Entry 4EWZ (X-ray diffraction, 1.79 A resolution); this record covers chains B and D of the 4 polymer chains in the assembly.

== Chain B (and D) ==
Name: Insulin B chain
Organism: Homo sapiens
Notes: chain D of this document is another copy of the same molecule, construct and numbering; everything in this record applies to it too
UniProtKB: P01308 (INS_HUMAN); residues 1-30 here correspond to UniProt positions 25-54 (UniProt number = residue number + 24)
Chain sequence (30 residues; each row starts with the number of its first residue):
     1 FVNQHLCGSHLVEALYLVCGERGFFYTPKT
Metal / ion sites: Zn2+ near H10 (its only coordinating residue here)

== Interface between chain B and chain D ==
Residue-residue contacts - 30 pairs, chain B then chain D:
  G8(B) with Y16(D)
  S9(B) with E13(D); Y16(D)
  V12(B) with V12(D); Y16(D), hydrophobic; F24(D), hydrophobic
  E13(B) with S9(D); E13(D)
  Y16(B) with G8(D); S9(D); V12(D), hydrophobic; Y26(D)
  G20(B) with Y26(D); P28(D)
  E21(B) with P28(D); T30(D)
  G23(B) with Y26(D); P28(D)
  F24(B) with V12(D), hydrophobic; F24(D), hydrophobic; F25(D); Y26(D), hydrogen bond (backbone-backbone)
  F25(B) with F24(D); F25(D), hydrophobic
  Y26(B) with Y16(D); G23(D); F24(D), hydrogen bond (backbone-backbone)
  P28(B) with E21(D); G23(D)
  K29(B) with E21(D), salt bridge
Also at the interface, not in a pair above, chain B (14 interface residues in all): T27
Also at the interface, not in a pair above, chain D (14 interface residues in all): G20, R22

== In short ==
Chain B and chain D each contribute 14 residues to their interface, with 2 hydrogen bonds and 1 salt bridge.
Among the polar pairs are K29(B)-E21(D) and F24(B)-Y26(D).
Chain B and chain D are both Insulin B chain (Homo sapiens); the structure, Human Insulin, was determined by
X-ray diffraction together with 4EWW, 4EWX, 4EX0, 4EX1, 4EXX, 4EY1 and 17 further entries from the same study.
